6OT1 - chains H and L of the 24 polymer chains in the assembly; structure by electron microscopy, 3.50 A resolution.

Chain H:
Protein: 0PV-b.01 heavy
Organism: Macaca mulatta
Sequence (230 residues; row label = number of the first residue in the row; a row labelled like 31A-31B holds insertion residues (31A, then the next letters in order)):
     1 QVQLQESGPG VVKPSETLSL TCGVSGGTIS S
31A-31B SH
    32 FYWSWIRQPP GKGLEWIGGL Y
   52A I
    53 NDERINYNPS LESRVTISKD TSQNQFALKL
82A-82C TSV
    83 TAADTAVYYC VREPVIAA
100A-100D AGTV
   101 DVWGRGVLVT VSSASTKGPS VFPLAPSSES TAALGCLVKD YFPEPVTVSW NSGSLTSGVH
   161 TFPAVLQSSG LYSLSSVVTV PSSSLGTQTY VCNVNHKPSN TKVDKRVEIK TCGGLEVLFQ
Disordered / not traced: 116-220
Disulfides: Cys22-Cys92

Chain L:
Protein: 0PV-b.01 light
Organism: Macaca mulatta
Sequence (219 residues; numbered 1 to 214 plus 5 insertion-coded residues; the number before each row is that of its first residue; a row labelled like 30A-30E holds insertion residues (30A, then the next letters in order)):
     1 DIVMTQTPLS LSVTPGEPAS ISCRSSQSLL
30A-30E HSNGH
    31 TYVHWYLQKA GQSPQLLIYE VSNRASGVPD RFSGSGSGTD FTLKISRVEA EDVGVYYCEQ
    91 TLQIPFTFGG GTKVEIKRTV AAPSVFIFPP SEDQVKSGTV SVVCLLNNFY PREASVKWKV
   151 DGALKTGNSQ ESVTEQDSKD NTYSLSSTLT LSSTEYQSHK VYACEVTHQG LSSPVTKSFN
   211 RGEC
Disordered / not traced: 108-214
Disulfides: Cys23-Cys88

How chain H and chain L interact:
Contacting residue pairs (20):
  Gln39(H) with Gln38(L), hydrogen bond; Tyr87(L), hydrogen bond
  Gly44(H) with Tyr87(L)
  Leu45(H) with Pro44(L), hydrophobic; Tyr87(L), hydrophobic; Phe98(L)
  Trp47(H) with Pro95(L), hydrophobic; Phe96(L)
  Asn58(H) with Ile94(L)
  Asn60(H) with Pro95(L)
  Pro61(H) with Pro95(L)
  Ser62(H) with Asp1(L)
  Tyr91(H) with Gln38(L), hydrogen bond; Ser43(L)
  Thr100C(H) with Tyr49(L)
  Val100D(H) with Leu46(L), hydrophobic
  Asp101(H) with Leu46(L)
  Trp103(H) with Ser43(L); Pro44(L)
  Gly104(H) with Ser43(L), hydrogen bond (backbone-side chain)
Other interface residues (no listed pair), chain H (17 interface residues in all): Ile37, Gly42, Lys43
Other interface residues (no listed pair), chain L (15 interface residues in all): Gln42, Gly99, Gly100, Lys103

Overview:
17 residues of chain H face 15 of chain L across their interface; the contacts include 4 hydrogen bonds. Polar
contacts include Gln39(H)-Gln38(L), Gln39(H)-Tyr87(L) and Tyr91(H)-Gln38(L).
Chain H is 0PV-b.01 heavy and chain L is 0PV-b.01 light, both from Macaca mulatta; the structure, Cryo-EM
structure of vaccine-elicited antibody 0PV-b.01 in complex with HIV-1 Env BG505 DS-SOSIP and antibodies VRC03
..., was determined by electron microscopy together with 6MPH, 6MQC, 6MQE, 6MQM, 6MQR, 6N16 and 4 further
entries from the same study.
